Entry 6VXF (electron microscopy, 3.50 A resolution); this record covers chains B and A.

== Chain B (and A) ==
Molecule: Broad substrate specificity ATP-binding cassette transporter ABCG2
Organism: Homo sapiens
Notes: EC 7.6.2.2; chain A of this document is another copy of the same molecule, construct and numbering; everything in this record applies to it too
Reference sequence: Q9UNQ0 (ABCG2_HUMAN); residues 1-655 here = UniProt positions 1-655
Chain sequence (655 residues; numbered 1 to 655; the number before each row is that of its first residue):
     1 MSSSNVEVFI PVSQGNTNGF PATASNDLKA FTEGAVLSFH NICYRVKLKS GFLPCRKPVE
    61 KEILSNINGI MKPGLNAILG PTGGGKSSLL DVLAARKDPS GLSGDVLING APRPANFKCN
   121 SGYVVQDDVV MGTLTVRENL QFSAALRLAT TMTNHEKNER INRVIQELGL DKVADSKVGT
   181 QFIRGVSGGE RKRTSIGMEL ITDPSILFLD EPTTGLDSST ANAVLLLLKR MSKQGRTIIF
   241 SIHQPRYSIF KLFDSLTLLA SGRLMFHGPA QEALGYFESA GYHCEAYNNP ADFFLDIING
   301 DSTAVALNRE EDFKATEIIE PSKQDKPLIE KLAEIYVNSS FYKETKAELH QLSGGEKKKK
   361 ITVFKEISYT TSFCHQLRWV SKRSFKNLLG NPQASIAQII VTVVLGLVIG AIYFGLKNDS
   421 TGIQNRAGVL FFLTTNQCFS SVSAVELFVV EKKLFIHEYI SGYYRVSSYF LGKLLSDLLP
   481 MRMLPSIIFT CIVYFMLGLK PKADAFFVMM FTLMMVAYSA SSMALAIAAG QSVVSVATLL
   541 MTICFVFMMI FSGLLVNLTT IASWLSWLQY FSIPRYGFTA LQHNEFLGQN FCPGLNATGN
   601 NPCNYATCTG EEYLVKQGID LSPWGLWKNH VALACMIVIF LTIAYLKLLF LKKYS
Disordered / not traced: 1-34, 47-60, 302-327, 355-369, 655
Disulfides: C592-C608
UniProt features mapped onto this chain:
  - binding site (ATP): G80 to S87, R184 to E190, E211, H243
  - site (Not glycosylated): N418, N557
  - modified residue: T362 (Phosphothreonine)
  - glycosylation: N596 (N-linked (GlcNAc...) asparagine)
  - natural variant: V12 (V12M: Found in Jr(a-) blood group phenotype), Q141 (Q141K: Associated with high serum levels of uric acid and increased risk of gout), R147 (R147W: Loss of protein expression), T153 (T153M: Decreased protein abundance), K360 (deletion: No effect on protein abundance), F373 (F373C: Decreased protein abundance), T421 (T421A: No effect on protein abundance), T434 (T434M: No effect on protein abundance), S476 (S476P: No effect on protein abundance), S572 (S572R: Decreased protein abundance), D620 (D620N: No effect on protein abundance)
  - mutagenesis: M71 (M71V: Decreased protein abundance. No effect on substrate transmembrane transport), K86 (K86M: Decreased protein abundance. Decreased localization to the plasma membrane and retained intracellularly. Loss of ATPase-coupled transmembrane transporter activity), E211 (E211Q: Decreased estrone-3 sulfate ATPase-coupled transmembrane transporter activity. Decreased substrate-induced ATP hydrolysis ...), T362 (T362A: Loss of phosphorylation by PIM1. Decreased localization to the plasma membrane. Decreased homooligomerization. Loss of function in resistance to drug treatment ...), R383 (R383C: Loss of protein expression), N418 (N418Q: No effect), T435 (T435A: No effect on stability. Increased estrone-3 sulfate ATPase-coupled transmembrane transporter activity. Increased substrate-induced ATP hydrolysis. Increased substrate transport ...), N436 (N436A: No effect on stability. Decreased estrone-3 sulfate ATPase-coupled transmembrane transporter activity. Decreased substrate-induced ATP hydrolysis. Decreased substrate transport), F439 (F439A: No effect on stability. Decreased estrone-3 sulfate ATPase-coupled transmembrane transporter activity. Decreased substrate-induced ATP hydrolysis. Decreased substrate transport), R482 (R482D: Decreases ATPase activity; R482G/N/S/T: Increases ATPase activity; R482K/I/M/Y: No change in ATPase activity; R482T/Y: Decreases transport activity), V546 (V546A: No effect on stability. No effect on estrone-3 sulfate ATPase-coupled transmembrane transporter activity. No effect on substrate-induced ATP hydrolysis. No effect on substrate transport ...), M549 (M549A: No effect on stability. No effect on estrone-3 sulfate ATPase-coupled transmembrane transporter activity. No effect on substrate-induced ATP hydrolysis. No effect on substrate transport), 7 further mutagenesis entries in UniProt
What the authors report for this chain:
  - conformationally variable residues (side-chain flip): T434 to C438, F439, F545
  - self-association interface (contacts with another copy of this molecule); pairs are residue here / residue on that copy: C603-C603 (disulfide) (citing earlier work)
  - self-association interface (contacts with another copy of this molecule); pairs are residue here / residue on that copy: A537-A537, F545

== How chain B and chain A interact ==
Inter-chain disulfides: C603(B)-C603(A)
Pairs across the interface (97):
  Q244(B) - Q244(A)
  R246(B) - D292(A)  salt bridge
  R246(B) - D296(A)  salt bridge
  Y247(B) - A286(A)
  Y247(B) - Y287(A)
  Y247(B) - N288(A)
  C284(B) - Y287(A)
  E285(B) - Y287(A)
  A286(B) - Y247(A)
  Y287(B) - Y247(A)
  Y287(B) - C284(A)
  Y287(B) - E285(A)
  Y287(B) - N288(A)
  Y287(B) - P290(A)
  N288(B) - Y247(A)
  N288(B) - Y287(A)
  N288(B) - N288(A)
  N289(B) - N289(A)
  P290(B) - Y287(A)
  D292(B) - R246(A)  salt bridge
  D296(B) - R246(A)  salt bridge
  V401(B) - T542(A)
  L405(B) - F545(A)  hydrophobic
  L405(B) - V546(A)  hydrophobic
  I409(B) - F545(A)  hydrophobic
  A411(B) - L565(A)  hydrophobic
  I412(B) - I550(A)  hydrophobic
  I412(B) - F551(A)  hydrophobic
  Q424(B) - Q424(A)
  Q424(B) - L555(A)
  N425(B) - V556(A)
  N425(B) - N557(A)
  G428(B) - L555(A)
  F431(B) - M549(A)  hydrophobic
  F432(B) - F545(A)
  F432(B) - M549(A)
  F432(B) - I550(A)  hydrophobic
  F432(B) - L555(A)  hydrophobic
  F432(B) - V556(A)  hydrophobic
  T435(B) - F545(A)
  T435(B) - M549(A)
  N436(B) - F545(A)
  C438(B) - M541(A)
  F439(B) - T538(A)
  F439(B) - M541(A)  hydrophobic
  F439(B) - T542(A)
  V442(B) - V534(A)
  V442(B) - A537(A)  hydrophobic
  V442(B) - T538(A)
  S443(B) - V534(A)
  E446(B) - V534(A)
  V533(B) - V533(A)  hydrophobic
  V534(B) - V442(A)
  V534(B) - S443(A)
  V534(B) - E446(A)
  A537(B) - V442(A)  hydrophobic
  A537(B) - A537(A)  hydrophobic
  T538(B) - F439(A)
  T538(B) - V442(A)
  L540(B) - M541(A)
  M541(B) - C438(A)
  M541(B) - F439(A)  hydrophobic
  M541(B) - L540(A)
  M541(B) - M541(A)  hydrophobic
  M541(B) - C544(A)  hydrophobic
  T542(B) - V401(A)
  T542(B) - F439(A)
  C544(B) - M541(A)  hydrophobic
  F545(B) - L405(A)  hydrophobic
  F545(B) - I409(A)  hydrophobic
  F545(B) - F432(A)
  F545(B) - T435(A)
  F545(B) - N436(A)
  V546(B) - L405(A)  hydrophobic
  M548(B) - M549(A)  hydrophobic
  M549(B) - F431(A)  hydrophobic
  M549(B) - F432(A)
  M549(B) - T435(A)
  M549(B) - M548(A)  hydrophobic
  I550(B) - I412(A)  hydrophobic
  I550(B) - F432(A)  hydrophobic
  F551(B) - I412(A)  hydrophobic
  L554(B) - L555(A)  hydrophobic
  L555(B) - G428(A)
  L555(B) - F432(A)  hydrophobic
  L555(B) - L554(A)  hydrophobic
  L555(B) - L555(A)  hydrophobic
  V556(B) - N425(A)
  V556(B) - F432(A)  hydrophobic
  N557(B) - N425(A)
  L565(B) - A411(A)  hydrophobic
  C603(B) - C603(A)  disulfide
  N604(B) - N604(A)
  N604(B) - Y605(A)  hydrogen bond (side chain-backbone)
  N604(B) - A606(A)
  Y605(B) - N604(A)  hydrogen bond (backbone-side chain)
  A606(B) - N604(A)
Also at the interface, not in a pair above, chain B (63 interface residues in all): S218, S219, S248, L295, N299, V408, V429, S532, I561, W564, N600
Also at the interface, not in a pair above, chain A (62 interface residues in all): S218, S248, L295, N299, V408, V429, S532, I561, W564, N600

== Summary ==
63 residues of chain B face 62 of chain A across their interface, with 1 disulfide bond, 2 hydrogen bonds and
4 salt bridges. Among the polar pairs are R246(B)-D292(A), R246(B)-D296(A) and N604(B)-Y605(A). From the
paper: conformational variability at T434(B), F439(B) and F545(B); a self-association interface involving
C603(B), A537(B) and F545(B).
Both chains are Broad substrate specificity ATP-binding cassette transporter ABCG2 (Homo sapiens). Entry 6VXF
(Structure of apo-closed ABCG2) was determined by electron microscopy together with 6VXH, 6VXI and 6VXJ from
the same study.
